3MW3 - chain A; structure by X-ray diffraction, 2.33 A resolution.

# Chain A
Molecule: Neurexin-2-beta
From: Rattus norvegicus
Notes: fragment: to 1343
Reference sequence: D3ZX24 (D3ZX24_RAT); residues 87-290 here correspond to UniProt positions 1140-1343 (UniProt number = residue number + 1053)
Amino-acid sequence (208 residues; numbered 83 to 290; the number before each row is that of its first residue):
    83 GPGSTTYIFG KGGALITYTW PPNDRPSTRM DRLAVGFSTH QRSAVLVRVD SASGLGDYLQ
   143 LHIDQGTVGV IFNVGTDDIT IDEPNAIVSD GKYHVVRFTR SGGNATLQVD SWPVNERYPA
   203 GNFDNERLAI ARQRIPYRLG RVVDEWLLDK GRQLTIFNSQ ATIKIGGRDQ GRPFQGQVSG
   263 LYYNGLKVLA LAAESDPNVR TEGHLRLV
Not modelled in the structure: 83-85, 198-213
Differences from the reference sequence: expression tag (83-86); engineered mutation Thr244 (Ala1297 in D3ZX24)
Glycans and other covalent adducts: glycan linked to Asn186
Ion coordination: Ca2+ site 1: Asp139, Val156, Ile238, Asn240; Ca2+ site 2: Asp231, Gly233, Gln235
From the paper describing this entry:
  - post-translational modification sites: Asn186

# Summary
The Ca2+ site 1 is built by Asp139, Val156, Ile238 and Asn240. Asp231, Gly233 and Gln235 coordinate Ca2+ site
2. From the paper: a modification site at Asn186.
Chain A is Neurexin-2-beta (Rattus norvegicus); the structure, Crystal structure of beta-neurexin 2 with the
splice insert 4, was determined by X-ray diffraction (same publication as 3MW2 and 3MW4).
